Entry 8XRP (electron microscopy, 3.75 A resolution); this record covers chains K and O of the 16 polymer chains in the assembly.

Chain K (and O):
Name: Interleukin-12 receptor subunit beta-2
Organism: Homo sapiens
Notes: chain O of this document is another copy of the same molecule, construct and numbering; everything in this record applies to it too
UniProt: Q99665 (I12R2_HUMAN); residues 24-319 here = UniProt positions 24-319
Amino-acid sequence (302 residues; each row starts with the number of its first residue):
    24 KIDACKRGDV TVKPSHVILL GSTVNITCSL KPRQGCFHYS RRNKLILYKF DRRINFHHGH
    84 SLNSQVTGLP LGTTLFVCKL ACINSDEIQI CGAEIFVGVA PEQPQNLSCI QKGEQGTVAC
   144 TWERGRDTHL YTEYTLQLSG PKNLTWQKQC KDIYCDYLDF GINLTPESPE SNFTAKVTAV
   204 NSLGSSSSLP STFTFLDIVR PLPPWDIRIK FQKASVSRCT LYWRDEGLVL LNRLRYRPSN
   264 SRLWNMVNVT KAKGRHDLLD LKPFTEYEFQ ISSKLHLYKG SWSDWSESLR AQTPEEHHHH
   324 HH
Disordered / not traced: 315-325
Cystine bridges: Cys28-Cys114, Cys51-Cys101, Cys59-Cys105, Cys132-Cys143, Cys173-Cys178
Glycans and other covalent adducts: N-acetylglucosamine (NAG) linked to Asn48, Asn166, Asn195
Construct notes: expression tag (320-325)
UniProt features mapped onto this chain:
  - motif: Trp305 to Ser309 (WSXWS motif)
  - glycosylation (N-linked (GlcNAc...) asparagine): Asn48, Asn129, Asn166, Asn195, Asn271

Chain K / chain O interface:
Contacting residue pairs (18; chain K residue first):
  Glu156(K) - Leu167(O)
  Glu156(K) - Thr168(O)
  Lys165(K) - Ser205(O)  hydrogen bond
  Asn166(K) - Val203(O)
  Leu167(K) - Glu156(O)
  Thr168(K) - Glu156(O)
  Thr168(K) - Gln172(O)  hydrogen bond (backbone-side chain)
  Trp169(K) - Gln172(O)
  Trp169(K) - Lys174(O)
  Gln170(K) - Gln172(O)
  Gln172(K) - Thr168(O)  hydrogen bond (side chain-backbone)
  Gln172(K) - Trp169(O)
  Gln172(K) - Gln170(O)
  Lys174(K) - Trp169(O)
  Lys174(K) - Ile185(O)
  Ile185(K) - Lys174(O)
  Val203(K) - Asn166(O)
  Ser205(K) - Lys165(O)  hydrogen bond
Interface residues without a listed pair, chain K (14 interface residues in all): Val40, Tyr154
Interface residues without a listed pair, chain O (14 interface residues in all): Val40, Tyr154

In short:
Chain K and chain O each contribute 14 residues to their interface; the contacts include 4 hydrogen bonds.
Polar pairs include Lys165(K)-Ser205(O) and Thr168(K)-Gln172(O). N-acetylglucosamine is covalently linked to
Asn48(K), Asn166(K) and Asn195(K).
Both chains are Interleukin-12 receptor subunit beta-2 (Homo sapiens). Entry 8XRP (The Cryo-EM structure of
IL-12, receptor subunit beta-1 and receptor subunit beta-2 complex) was determined by electron microscopy,
deposited together with 8YI7.
